PDB entry 9J1M | electron microscopy, 2.33 A resolution | chains A and C of the 52 polymer chains in the assembly

# Chain A
Molecule: 23S rRNA
Source organism: Mycobacterium tuberculosis variant bovis BCG str. Pasteur 1173P2
Sequence (3138 nucleotides; numbered 1 to 3138; the number before each row is that of its first residue):
     1 UUGUAAGUGU CUAAGGGCGC AUGGUGGAUG CCUUGGCAUC GAGAGCCGAU GAAGGACGUG
    61 GGAGGCUGCG AUAUGCCUCG GGGAGCUGUC AACCGAGCGU GGAUCCGAGG AUUUCCGAAU
   121 GGGGAAACCC AGCACGAGUG AUGUCGUGCU ACCCGCAUCU GAAUAUAUAG GGUGCGGGAG
   181 GGAACGCGGG GAAGUGAAAC AUCUCAGUAC CCGUAGGAGG AGAAAACAAU UGUGAUUCCG
   241 CAAGUAGUGG CGAGCGAACG CGGAACAGGC UAAACCGCAC GCAUGGGUAA CCGGGUAGGG
   301 GUUGUGUGUG CGGGGUUGUG GGAGGAUAUG UCUCAGCGCU ACCCGGCUGA GAGGCAGUCA
   361 GAAAGUGUCG UGGUUAGCGG AAGUGGCCUG GGAUGGUCUG CCGUAGACGG UGAGAGCCCG
   421 GUACGCGAAA ACCCGGCACC UGCCUAGUAU CAAUUCCCGA GUAGCAGCGG GCCCGUGGAA
   481 UCCGCUGUGA AUCCGCCGGG ACCACCCGGU AAGCCUAAAU ACUCCUCGAU GACCGAUAGC
   541 GGAUUAGUAC CGUGAGGGAA UGGUGAAAAG UACCCCGGGA GGGGAGUGAA AGAGUACCUG
   601 AAACCGUGUG CCUACAAUCC GUCAGAGCCU CCUUUUCCUC UCCGGAGGAG GGUGGUGAUG
   661 GCGUGCCUUU UGAAGAAUGA GCCUGCGAGU CAGGGACAUG UCGCAAGGUU AACCCGUGUG
   721 GGGUAGCCGC AGCGAAAGCG AGUCUGAAUA GGGCGACCCA CACGCGCAUA CGCGCGUGUG
   781 AAUAGUGGCG UGUUCUGGAC CCGAAGCGGA GUGAUCUACC CAUGGCCAGG GUGAAGCGCG
   841 GGUAAGACCG CGUGGAGGCC CGAACCCACU UAGGUUGAAG ACUGAGGGGA UGAGCUGUGG
   901 GUAGGGGUGA AAGGCCAAUC AAACUCCGUG AUAGCUGGUU CUCCCCGAAA UGCAUUUAGG
   961 UGCAGCGUUG CGUGGUUCAC CGCGGAGGUA GAGCUACUGG AUGGCCGAUG GGCCCUACUA
  1021 GGUUACUGAC GUCAGCCAAA CUCCGAAUGC CGUGGUGUAA AGCGUGGCAG UGAGACGGCG
  1081 GGGGAUAAGC UCCGUACGUC GAAAGGGAAA CAGCCCAGAU CGCCGGCUAA GGCCCCCAAG
  1141 CGUGUGCUAA GUGGGAAAGG AUGUGCAGUC GCAAAGACAA CCAGGAGGUU GGCUUAGAAG
  1201 CAGCCACCCU UGAAAGAGUG CGUAAUAGCU CACUGGUCAA GUGAUUGUGC GCCGAUAAUG
  1261 UAGCGGGGCU CAAGCACACC GCCGAAGCCG CGGCACAUCC ACCUUGUGGU GGGUGUGGGU
  1321 AGGGGAGCGU CCCUCAUUCA GCGAAGCCAC CGGGUGACCG GUGGUGGAGG GUGGGGGAGU
  1381 GAGAAUGCAG GCAUGAGUAG CGACAAGGCA AGUGAGAACC UUGCCCGCCG AAAGACCAAG
  1441 GGUUCCUGGG CCAGGCCAGU CCGCCCAGGG UGAGUCGGGA CCUAAGGCGA GGCCGACAGG
  1501 CGUAGUCGAU GGACAACGGG UUGAUAUUCC CGUACCCGUG UGUGGGCGCC CGUGACGAAU
  1561 CAGCGGUACU AACCACCCAA AACCGGAUCG AUCACUCCCC UUCGGGGGUG UGGAGUUCUG
  1621 GGGCUGCGUG GGAACUUCGC UGGUAGUAGU CAAGCGAAGG GGUGACGCAG GAAGGUAGCC
  1681 GUACCAGUCA GUGGUAACAC UGGGGCAAGC CGGUAGGGAG AGCGAUAGGC AAAUCCGUCG
  1741 CUCACUAAUC CUGAGAGGUG ACGCAUAGCC GGUUGAGGCG AAUUCGGUGA UCCUCUGCUG
  1801 CCAAGAAAAG CCUCUAGCGA GCACACACAC GGCCCGUACC CCAAACCGAC ACAGGUGGUC
  1861 AGGUAGAGCA UACCAAGGCG UACGAGAUAA CUAUGGUUAA GGAACUCGGC AAAAUGCCCC
  1921 CGUAACUUCG GGAGAAGGGG GACCGGAAUA UCGUGAACAC CCUUGCGGUG GGAGCGGGAU
  1981 CCGGUCGCAG AAACCAGUGA GGAGCGACUG UUUACUAAAA ACACAGGUCC GUGCGAAGUC
  2041 GCAAGACGAU GUAUACGGAC UGACGCCUGC CCGGUGCUGG AAGGUUAAGA GGACCCGUUA
  2101 ACCCGCAAGG GUGAAGCGGA GAAUUUAAGC CCCAGUAAAC GGCGGUGGUA ACUAUAACCA
  2161 UCCUAAGGUA GCGAAAUUCC UUGUCGGGUA AGUUCCGACC UGCACGAAUG GCGUAACGAC
  2221 UUCUCAACUG UCUCAACCAU AGACUCGGCG AAAUUGCACU ACGAGUAAAG AUGCUCGUUA
  2281 CGCGCGGCAG GACGAAAAGA CCCCGGGACC UUCACUACAA CUUGGUAUUG AUGUUCGGUA
  2341 CGGUUUGUGU AGGAUAGGUG GGAGACUGUG AAACCUCGAC GCCAGUUGGG GCGGAGUCGU
  2401 UGUUGAAAUA CCACUCUGAU CGUAUUGGGC AUCUAACCUC GAACCCUGAA UCGGGUUUAG
  2461 GGACAGUGCC UGGCGGGUAG UUUAACUGGG GCGGUUGCCU CCUAAAAUGU AACGGAGGCG
  2521 CCCAAAGGUU CCCUCAACCU GGACGGCAAU CAGGUGGCGA GUGUAAAUGC ACAAGGGAGC
  2581 UUGACUGCGA GACUUACAAG UCAAGCAGGG ACGAAAGUCG GGAUUAGUGA UCCGGCACCC
  2641 CCGAGUGGAA GGGGUGUCGC UCAACGGAUA AAAGGUACCC CGGGGAUAAC AGGCUGAUCU
  2701 UCCCCAAGAG UCCAUAUCGA CGGGAUGGUU UGGCACCUCG AUGUCGGCUC GUCGCAUCCU
  2761 GGGGCUGGAG CAGGUCCCAA GGGUUGGGCU GUUCGCCCAU UAAAGCGGCA CGCGAGCUGG
  2821 GUUUAGAACG UCGUGAGACA GUUCGGUCUC UAUCCGCCGC GCGCGUCAGA AACUUGAGGA
  2881 AACCUGUCCC UAGUACGAGA GGACCGGGAC GGACGAACCU CUGGUGCACC AGUUGUCCCG
  2941 CCAGGGGCAC CGCUGGAUAG CCACGUUCGG UCAGGAUAAC CGCUGAAAGC AUCUAAGCGG
  3001 GAAACCUUCU CCAAGAUCAG GUUUCUCACC CACUUGGUGG GAUAAGGCCC CCCGCAGAAC
  3061 ACGGGUUCAA UAGGUCAGAC CUGGAAGCUC AGUAAUGGGU GUAGGGAACU GGUGCUAACC
  3121 GGCCGAAAAC UUACAACA
Disordered / not traced: 1-4, 634-649, 1013-1022, 1549-1652, 2335-2428, 3133-3138
Modified / non-standard residues: 5MU (5-methyluridine 5'-monophosphate) at position 2177; OMG (o2'-methylguanosine-5'-monophosphate) at position 2489; OMG (o2'-methylguanosine-5'-monophosphate) at position 2791
Ion coordination: Mg2+ site 1: C31, G1370; Mg2+ site 2: C46, G217; Mg2+ site 3: G60, G65, U89; Mg2+ site 4 near U72 (its only coordinating residue here); Mg2+ site 5 near U120 (its only coordinating residue here); Mg2+ site 6: U120, G124; Mg2+ site 7: A162, U166; Mg2+ site 8: G194, U2481; Mg2+ site 9: G194, U195; Mg2+ site 10: A199, C200; Mg2+ site 11 near G220 (its only coordinating residue here); Mg2+ site 12 near C251 (its only coordinating residue here); 177 more Mg2+ sites not listed
Residues lining bound ligands: KU-13, chemically modified azithromycin (A1L32; (2R,3R,4R,5R,8R,10R,11R,12S,13S,14R)-11-[(2S,3R,4S,6R)-4-(dimethylamino)-6-methyl-3-oxidanyl-oxan-2-yl]oxy-2-ethyl-4-[(2R,3R,4R,5S,6R)-6-(hydroxymethyl)-3,4-bis(oxidanyl)-5-[[4-(4-pyridin-4-yl-1,2,3-triazol-1-yl)phenyl]methoxy]oxan-2-yl]oxy-13-[(2R,4R,5S,6S)-4-methoxy-4,6-dimethyl-5-oxidanyl-oxan-2-yl]oxy-3,5,6,8,10,12,14-heptamethyl-3,10-bis(oxidanyl)-1-oxa-6-azacyclopentadecan-15-one): U875, A881, U2016, A2296, A2297, A2300, A2741, G2743, U2822, U2824, G2846, U2847, C2848, U2849

# Chain C
Molecule: Large ribosomal subunit protein uL2
Source organism: Mycobacterium tuberculosis variant bovis BCG str. Pasteur 1173P2
UniProt: A1KGI5 (RL2_MYCBP); residues 1-280 here = UniProt positions 1-280
Amino-acid sequence (280 residues; numbered 1 to 280; the number before each row is that of its first residue):
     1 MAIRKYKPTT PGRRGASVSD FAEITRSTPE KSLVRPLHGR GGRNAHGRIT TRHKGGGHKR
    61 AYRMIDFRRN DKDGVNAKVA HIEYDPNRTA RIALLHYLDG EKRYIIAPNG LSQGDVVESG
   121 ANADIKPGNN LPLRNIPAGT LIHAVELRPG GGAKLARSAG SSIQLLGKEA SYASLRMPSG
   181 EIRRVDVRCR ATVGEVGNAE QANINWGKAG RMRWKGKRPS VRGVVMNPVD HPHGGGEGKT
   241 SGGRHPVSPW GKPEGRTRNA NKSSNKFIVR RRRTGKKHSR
Disordered / not traced: 1, 274-280
Ion coordination: Mg2+ near Gly238 (its only coordinating residue here)

# Chain A / chain C interface
Contacting residue pairs (297; chain A residue first):
  C819(A) with Arg43(C), hydrogen bond to the sugar; Arg218(C), hydrogen bond to the phosphate
  C820(A) with Arg40(C), sugar contact; Gly41(C), sugar contact; Arg43(C), hydrogen bond to the sugar; Gly55(C), phosphate contact; Gly56(C), phosphate contact; Arg213(C), salt bridge to the phosphate; Arg218(C), salt bridge to the phosphate
  C821(A) with Gly39(C), sugar contact; Arg40(C), sugar contact; Gly41(C), sugar contact; Gly55(C), phosphate contact; Gly56(C), hydrogen bond to the phosphate
  A822(A) with His38(C), phosphate contact; Gly39(C), hydrogen bond to the phosphate
  U823(A) with Lys59(C), salt bridge to the phosphate
  A834(A) with Lys7(C), hydrogen bond to the phosphate; Thr9(C), sugar contact
  A835(A) with Arg4(C), sugar contact; Lys7(C), salt bridge to the phosphate
  A856(A) with Thr9(C), base contact; Arg13(C), hydrogen bond to the sugar
  G857(A) with Thr10(C), phosphate contact; Arg13(C), sugar contact
  G858(A) with Thr10(C), phosphate contact; Gly12(C), phosphate contact; Arg13(C), phosphate contact; Lys208(C), salt bridge to the phosphate; Ala209(C), hydrogen bond to the base; Gly210(C), hydrogen bond to the base
  C859(A) with Thr10(C), sugar contact
  A893(A) with Lys208(C), salt bridge to the phosphate; Ala209(C), base contact; Gly210(C), sugar contact; Arg213(C), hydrogen bond to the base; Trp214(C), hydrogen bond to the phosphate; Pro219(C), base contact
  G901(A) with Arg43(C), base contact; Gly47(C), sugar contact
  U902(A) with His46(C), sugar contact; Gly47(C), sugar contact; Arg48(C), sugar contact
  A903(A) with Arg48(C), salt bridge to the phosphate
  G904(A) with Arg48(C), salt bridge to the phosphate
  G906(A) with Arg48(C), hydrogen bond to the sugar
  G907(A) with Arg48(C), sugar contact
  U908(A) with Arg48(C), phosphate contact; Ile49(C), hydrogen bond to the phosphate
  G909(A) with Ile49(C), phosphate contact; Arg218(C), salt bridge to the phosphate; Asp230(C), hydrogen bond to the base
  A910(A) with Arg213(C), base contact; Arg218(C), salt bridge to the phosphate; Pro219(C), sugar contact; Val221(C), sugar contact
  A911(A) with Val221(C), base contact; Val225(C), hydrogen bond to the sugar; Met226(C), base contact; Asp230(C), base contact
  A912(A) with Val225(C), phosphate contact
  G913(A) with Asn227(C), sugar contact; Val229(C), base contact
  A922(A) with Val229(C), base contact
  A1485(A) with His38(C), sugar contact
  G1486(A) with His38(C), salt bridge to the phosphate
  G1502(A) with Ala45(C), phosphate contact
  G1662(A) with Ser32(C), phosphate contact
  U1663(A) with Lys31(C), salt bridge to the phosphate
  G1664(A) with Lys31(C), hydrogen bond to the base
  A1665(A) with Lys31(C), sugar contact
  A1727(A) with Val75(C), base contact; Asp99(C), sugar contact
  G1728(A) with Asp99(C), base contact; Glu101(C), hydrogen bond to the sugar
  G1737(A) with Asp99(C), hydrogen bond to the base; Gly100(C), hydrogen bond to the sugar; Lys102(C), hydrogen bond to the phosphate
  U1738(A) with His96(C), salt bridge to the phosphate; Tyr97(C), sugar contact; Leu98(C), sugar contact; Gly100(C), sugar contact; Lys102(C), salt bridge to the phosphate
  C1739(A) with Lys78(C), salt bridge to the phosphate
  C1802(A) with Phe21(C), phosphate contact
  A1803(A) with Val18(C), phosphate contact; His58(C), base contact; Tyr84(C), sugar contact; Arg211(C), salt bridge to the phosphate; Trp214(C), stacking on the base
  A1804(A) with Phe21(C), base contact; Ser27(C), base contact; His58(C), sugar contact; Lys59(C), sugar contact; Arg60(C), salt bridge to the phosphate; Arg63(C), hydrogen bond to the sugar; Tyr84(C), stacking on the base; Pro86(C), phosphate contact
  G1805(A) with Pro29(C), phosphate contact; His58(C), hydrogen bond to the base; Lys59(C), sugar contact; Arg60(C), sugar contact; Ala61(C), hydrogen bond to the phosphate; Arg63(C), salt bridge to the phosphate; Pro86(C), phosphate contact
  A1806(A) with Pro36(C), sugar contact; Lys59(C), hydrogen bond to the sugar
  A1807(A) with Pro36(C), sugar contact
  U1928(A) with Arg14(C), hydrogen bond to the base
  C1929(A) with Pro8(C), phosphate contact
  G1930(A) with Pro8(C), base contact; Thr9(C), sugar contact; Arg14(C), hydrogen bond to the base
  A2007(A) with Pro11(C), hydrogen bond to the base
  C2008(A) with Pro11(C), base contact
  C2022(A) with Arg222(C), salt bridge to the phosphate; Val225(C), phosphate contact
  A2023(A) with Pro219(C), sugar contact; Ser220(C), sugar contact; Val221(C), phosphate contact; Arg222(C), salt bridge to the phosphate
  C2024(A) with Ala209(C), hydrogen bond to the sugar; Pro219(C), phosphate contact; Ser220(C), hydrogen bond to the phosphate
  A2025(A) with Asn205(C), hydrogen bond to the sugar; Trp206(C), hydrogen bond to the sugar; Gly207(C), hydrogen bond to the sugar; Lys208(C), sugar contact; Ala209(C), sugar contact; Met212(C), sugar contact
  G2026(A) with Ile204(C), phosphate contact; Asn205(C), sugar contact; Trp206(C), hydrogen bond to the phosphate
  G2031(A) with Gly255(C), sugar contact; Arg256(C), salt bridge to the phosphate; Thr257(C), hydrogen bond to the sugar; Arg271(C), salt bridge to the phosphate; Arg272(C), salt bridge to the phosphate
  U2032(A) with Arg256(C), phosphate contact; Thr257(C), hydrogen bond to the phosphate; Arg258(C), hydrogen bond to the phosphate; Arg271(C), salt bridge to the phosphate; Arg272(C), salt bridge to the phosphate
  G2033(A) with Lys154(C), base contact; Leu155(C), base contact; Met177(C), base contact; Pro178(C), base contact; Ser179(C), hydrogen bond to the base; Glu181(C), hydrogen bond to the sugar; Arg183(C), hydrogen bond to the phosphate; Arg258(C), salt bridge to the phosphate; Ile268(C), sugar contact
  C2034(A) with Leu147(C), sugar contact; Lys154(C), sugar contact; Arg183(C), salt bridge to the phosphate; Arg258(C), salt bridge to the phosphate; Lys262(C), salt bridge to the phosphate; Ser264(C), hydrogen bond to the phosphate
  G2035(A) with Lys154(C), salt bridge to the phosphate
  A2037(A) with Thr257(C), hydrogen bond to the sugar
  G2038(A) with Thr50(C), hydrogen bond to the base; Thr51(C), hydrogen bond to the base; Trp250(C), sugar contact; Thr257(C), phosphate contact
  U2039(A) with Ile49(C), sugar contact; Thr50(C), base contact; Trp250(C), sugar contact; Lys252(C), salt bridge to the phosphate
  C2040(A) with Asn44(C), hydrogen bond to the base; His46(C), hydrogen bond to the base; Arg48(C), hydrogen bond to the phosphate; Thr50(C), sugar contact; Trp250(C), phosphate contact
  G2041(A) with His46(C), sugar contact; Arg48(C), salt bridge to the phosphate
  G2045(A) with Asn44(C), base contact; His46(C), base contact
  A2046(A) with Asn44(C), hydrogen bond to the base; Ala45(C), hydrogen bond to the sugar
  C2047(A) with Arg40(C), phosphate contact; Gly42(C), hydrogen bond to the sugar; Arg43(C), sugar contact; Asn44(C), sugar contact; Thr50(C), hydrogen bond to the base; Thr51(C), base contact
  G2048(A) with Arg40(C), phosphate contact; Thr51(C), hydrogen bond to the sugar; Lys54(C), hydrogen bond to the phosphate
  A2049(A) with Lys54(C), salt bridge to the phosphate
  U2050(A) with Leu37(C), phosphate contact; Tyr62(C), stacking on the base
  G2051(A) with Tyr62(C), hydrogen bond to the phosphate; Phe67(C), phosphate contact; Asn87(C), sugar contact; Arg88(C), salt bridge to the phosphate; Arg157(C), salt bridge to the phosphate
  U2052(A) with Arg88(C), salt bridge to the phosphate; Lys154(C), hydrogen bond to the sugar; Leu155(C), sugar contact; Ala156(C), hydrogen bond to the sugar; Arg157(C), salt bridge to the phosphate; Ser158(C), phosphate contact
  A2053(A) with Ala156(C), hydrogen bond to the phosphate; Arg157(C), hydrogen bond to the phosphate; Ser158(C), hydrogen bond to the phosphate; Ser161(C), hydrogen bond to the phosphate; Pro178(C), hydrogen bond to the sugar; Ser179(C), hydrogen bond to the sugar; Arg272(C), base contact
  U2054(A) with Thr89(C), sugar contact; Ser158(C), hydrogen bond to the sugar; Ala159(C), hydrogen bond to the sugar; Gly160(C), base contact; Ala199(C), hydrogen bond to the base; Gln201(C), hydrogen bond to the sugar; Ala202(C), hydrogen bond to the base
  A2055(A) with Thr89(C), sugar contact; Gln201(C), phosphate contact
  C2056(A) with Lys54(C), hydrogen bond to the phosphate
  G2057(A) with Thr51(C), phosphate contact; Lys54(C), salt bridge to the phosphate
  G2058(A) with Arg52(C), salt bridge to the phosphate; His53(C), salt bridge to the phosphate; Ser248(C), sugar contact; Pro249(C), phosphate contact; Glu254(C), hydrogen bond to the base
  A2059(A) with Arg52(C), salt bridge to the phosphate; His231(C), salt bridge to the phosphate; His233(C), hydrogen bond to the phosphate; Pro246(C), sugar contact; Val247(C), sugar contact; Pro249(C), phosphate contact
  C2060(A) with Arg222(C), phosphate contact; Gly223(C), hydrogen bond to the phosphate; Val224(C), hydrogen bond to the phosphate; His233(C), salt bridge to the phosphate
  U2061(A) with Arg222(C), salt bridge to the phosphate; Val224(C), phosphate contact
  G2062(A) with Arg222(C), hydrogen bond to the base
  A2063(A) with Arg14(C), base contact
  U2075(A) with His245(C), hydrogen bond to the base
  G2076(A) with His245(C), hydrogen bond to the sugar
  C2077(A) with Glu254(C), sugar contact; Gly255(C), phosphate contact
  U2078(A) with Gly255(C), phosphate contact; Arg256(C), hydrogen bond to the phosphate
  G2079(A) with Arg256(C), salt bridge to the phosphate
  A2139(A) with His245(C), base contact; Pro246(C), sugar contact
  C2140(A) with Ser241(C), phosphate contact; Gly242(C), phosphate contact; Arg244(C), sugar contact; His245(C), hydrogen bond to the base; Pro246(C), sugar contact
  G2141(A) with Ser241(C), hydrogen bond to the phosphate; Gly242(C), phosphate contact
  U2209(A) with Lys239(C), base contact; Thr240(C), hydrogen bond to the sugar; Ser241(C), hydrogen bond to the sugar
  G2210(A) with Lys239(C), salt bridge to the phosphate
  A2215(A) with Arg14(C), base contact
  C2310(A) with Pro228(C), phosphate contact
  U2311(A) with Pro228(C), phosphate contact
  U2312(A) with Arg244(C), salt bridge to the phosphate
  U2322(A) with Asn259(C), phosphate contact
  U2323(A) with Asn261(C), hydrogen bond to the phosphate
  U2439(A) with Arg148(C), hydrogen bond to the sugar
  G2441(A) with Arg68(C), phosphate contact; Arg148(C), salt bridge to the phosphate; Pro149(C), hydrogen bond to the sugar; Gly150(C), hydrogen bond to the sugar; Gly151(C), hydrogen bond to the sugar
  A2442(A) with Arg68(C), salt bridge to the phosphate; Gly150(C), sugar contact
  A2459(A) with Arg188(C), hydrogen bond to the sugar
  G2460(A) with Arg188(C), salt bridge to the phosphate
  G2461(A) with Tyr172(C), phosphate contact; Lys266(C), phosphate contact
  G2462(A) with Lys266(C), salt bridge to the phosphate
  G2477(A) with Arg244(C), salt bridge to the phosphate; Trp250(C), sugar contact; Gly251(C), sugar contact
  A2828(A) with Glu237(C), phosphate contact; Gly238(C), phosphate contact; Lys239(C), phosphate contact
  C2829(A) with Gly238(C), phosphate contact; Lys239(C), hydrogen bond to the phosphate
  U2834(A) with Gly243(C), hydrogen bond to the sugar
  G2835(A) with Gly243(C), sugar contact
  A2836(A) with Pro228(C), phosphate contact; Gly234(C), phosphate contact; Gly235(C), phosphate contact; Gly236(C), hydrogen bond to the phosphate
  G2837(A) with Gly235(C), phosphate contact; Gly236(C), hydrogen bond to the phosphate; Glu237(C), hydrogen bond to the base
  A2838(A) with Glu237(C), phosphate contact
Interface residues without a listed pair, chain A (121 interface residues in all): G892, G1500, C1501, G1667, C2030, A2036, A2044, G2476
Interface residues without a listed pair, chain C (151 interface residues in all): Tyr6, Ser19, Ile24, Arg35, Ile65, Lys72, Gly74, Asn198, Glu200, Lys215, Pro232, Pro253

# In short
Chain A and chain C form an interface of 121 and 151 residues respectively; the contacts include 90 hydrogen
bonds, 52 salt bridges and 3 aromatic stacking contacts. Among the polar pairs are G858(A)-Ala209(C),
G858(A)-Gly210(C) and A893(A)-Arg213(C). Chain A binds KU-13, chemically modified azithromycin.
Chain A is 23S rRNA and chain C is Large ribosomal subunit protein uL2, both from Mycobacterium tuberculosis
variant bovis BCG str. Pasteur 1173P2; the structure, KU13-bond Mycobacterium tuberculosis 70S ribosome, was
determined by electron microscopy.
